Entry 8FJY (X-ray diffraction, 2.98 A resolution); this record covers chain A.

== Chain A ==
Name: Trifunctional purine biosynthetic protein adenosine-3
Source organism: Homo sapiens
Notes: EC 6.3.4.13, 6.3.3.1, 2.1.2.2
Reference sequence: P22102 (PUR2_HUMAN); numbering as in UniProt (aligned over 808-1010)
Sequence (210 residues; each row starts with the number of its first residue):
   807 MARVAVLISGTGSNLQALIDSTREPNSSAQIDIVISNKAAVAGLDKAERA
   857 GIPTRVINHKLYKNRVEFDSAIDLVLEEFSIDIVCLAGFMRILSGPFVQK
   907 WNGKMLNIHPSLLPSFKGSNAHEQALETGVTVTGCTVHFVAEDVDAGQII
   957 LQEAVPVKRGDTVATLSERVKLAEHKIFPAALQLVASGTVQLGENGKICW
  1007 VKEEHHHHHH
Unresolved in the structure: 807, 1008-1016
Differences from the reference sequence: initiating methionine (807); expression tag (1011-1016)
Curated features (UniProtKB/Swiss-Prot):
  - active site: His915 (Proton donor)
  - binding site (N(1)-(5-phospho-beta-D-ribosyl)glycinamide): Gly818 to Asn820, Lys977 to Glu980
  - binding site ((6R)-10-formyltetrahydrofolate): Arg871, Met896 to Leu899, Asn913, Ala947 to Asp951
  - site: Asp951 (Raises pKa of active site His)
Small-molecule neighbours:
  - glycinamide ribonucleotide (GAR): Gly816, Thr817, Gly818, Ser819, Asn820, Ala893, Gly894, Phe895, Met896, Ile914, His915, Pro916, Ser925, Lys977, Glu980
  - Y6U (N-{4-[3-(2-amino-4-oxo-3,4-dihydro-5H-pyrrolo[3,2-d]pyrimidin-5-yl)propyl]benzoyl}-L-glutamic acid): Arg871, Leu892, Phe895, Met896, Arg897, Ile898, Leu899, Val904, Asn913, His915, Gly924, Ser925, His944, Val946, Ala947, Glu948, Val950
From the paper describing this entry:
  - binding site for Y6U: Arg871, Met896, Arg897, Ile898, Leu899, Ala947, Glu948

== In short ==
Bound to chain A: glycinamide ribonucleotide and compound Y6U. From UniProt: active-site residue His915, 7
N(1)-(5-phospho-beta-D-ribosyl)glycinamide-binding residues and 11 (6R)-10-formyltetrahydrofolate-binding
residues. The paper reports a binding site for Y6U at Arg871, Met896 and Arg897 among others.
Chain A is Trifunctional purine biosynthetic protein adenosine-3 (Homo sapiens); the structure, Human GAR
transformylase in complex with GAR substrate and AGF291 inhibitor, was determined by X-ray diffraction,
deposited together with 8FJV, 8FJW and 8FJX.
